PDB entry 9CL1 | electron microscopy, 2.89 A resolution | chains Ac and Cb of the 9 polymer chains in the assembly

Chain Ac:
Molecule: Particulate methane monooxygenase alpha subunit
From: Methylococcus capsulatus str. Bath
UniProt: G1UBD1 (PMOB_METCA); numbering as in UniProt (aligned over 33-414)
Chain sequence (382 residues; row label = number of the first residue in the row):
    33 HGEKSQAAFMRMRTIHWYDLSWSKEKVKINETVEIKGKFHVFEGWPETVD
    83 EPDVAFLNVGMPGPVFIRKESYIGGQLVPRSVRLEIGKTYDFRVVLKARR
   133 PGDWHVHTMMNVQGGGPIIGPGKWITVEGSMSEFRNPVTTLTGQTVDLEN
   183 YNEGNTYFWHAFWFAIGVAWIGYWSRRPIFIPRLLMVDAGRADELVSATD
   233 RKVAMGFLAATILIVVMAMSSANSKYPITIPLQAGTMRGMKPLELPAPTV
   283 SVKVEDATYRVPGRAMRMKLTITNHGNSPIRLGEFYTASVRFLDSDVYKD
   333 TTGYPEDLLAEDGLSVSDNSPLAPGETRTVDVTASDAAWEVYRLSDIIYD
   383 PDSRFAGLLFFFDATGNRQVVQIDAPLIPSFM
Bound ions: Cu ion site 1: His33, His137, His139; Cu ion site 2: His48, His72, Gln404
Curated features (UniProtKB/Swiss-Prot):
  - binding site (Cu cation): His33, His48, His72, His137, His139
  - mutagenesis: His48 (H48N: Impairs activity of soluble pmoB construct), His137 (H137A: Abolishes activity of soluble pmoB construct; when associated with A-139), His139 (H139A: Abolishes activity of soluble pmoB construct; when associated with A-137)

Chain Cb:
Molecule: Particulate methane monooxygenase beta subunit
From: Methylococcus capsulatus str. Bath
Notes: EC 1.14.18.3
UniProt: Q607G3 (PMOA_METCA); residues 16-252 here correspond to UniProt positions 9-245 (UniProt number = residue number - 7)
Chain sequence (239 residues; each row starts with the number of its first residue; note: 2 numbers in that range are skipped by the numbering (no residue carries them; nothing is unmodelled there)):
    16 RSHAEAVQVSRTIDWMALFVVFFVIVGSYHIHAMLTMGDWDFWSDWKDRR
    66 LWVTVTPIVLVTFPAAVQSYLWERYRLPWGATVCVLGLLLGEWINRYFNF
   116 WGWTYFPINFVFPASLVPGAIILDTVLMLSGSYLFTAIVGAMGWGLIFYP
   166 GNWPIIAPLHVPVEYNGMLMSIADIQGYNYVRTGTPEYIRMVEKGTLRTF
   216 GKDVAPVSAFFSAFMSILIYFMWHFIGRWFSNERFLQ
   255 SS
Unresolved in the structure: 256
Construct notes: conflict Ser256 (Thr247 in Q607G3)

Chain Ac / chain Cb interface:
Residue-residue contacts (29):
  Ser37(Ac) - Thr214(Cb)
  Ser37(Ac) - Phe215(Cb)
  Gln38(Ac) - Leu212(Cb)  hydrogen bond (side chain-backbone)
  Ala39(Ac) - Thr211(Cb)
  Phe41(Ac) - Lys209(Cb)
  Met42(Ac) - Gly210(Cb)
  Met42(Ac) - Thr211(Cb)
  Met42(Ac) - Leu212(Cb)  hydrophobic
  Glu79(Ac) - Lys209(Cb)
  Thr80(Ac) - Lys209(Cb)
  Thr80(Ac) - Gly210(Cb)  hydrogen bond (side chain-backbone)
  Val81(Ac) - Leu212(Cb)  hydrophobic
  Gly147(Ac) - Leu212(Cb)
  Pro149(Ac) - Leu212(Cb)
  Ile150(Ac) - Leu212(Cb)  hydrophobic
  Tyr381(Ac) - Arg64(Cb)  hydrogen bond (backbone-side chain)
  Tyr381(Ac) - Lys217(Cb)
  Pro383(Ac) - Glu208(Cb)
  Pro383(Ac) - Lys209(Cb)
  Pro383(Ac) - Gly210(Cb)
  Ser385(Ac) - Leu184(Cb)
  Pro408(Ac) - Gly182(Cb)
  Pro408(Ac) - Met183(Cb)  hydrophobic
  Ile410(Ac) - Glu179(Cb)
  Ile410(Ac) - Gly182(Cb)
  Ile410(Ac) - Met183(Cb)
  Ile410(Ac) - Leu184(Cb)
  Pro411(Ac) - Leu184(Cb)
  Phe413(Ac) - Pro177(Cb)  hydrophobic
Also at the interface, not in a pair above, chain Ac (20 interface residues in all): Thr46, Leu409
Also at the interface, not in a pair above, chain Cb (16 interface residues in all): Arg213, Gly216

In short:
Chain Ac and chain Cb form an interface of 20 and 16 residues respectively; the contacts include 3 hydrogen
bonds. Polar pairs include Gln38(Ac)-Leu212(Cb), Thr80(Ac)-Gly210(Cb) and Tyr381(Ac)-Arg64(Cb). Curated
annotation (UniProt) lists 5 Cu cation-binding residues and 3 mutagenesis sites on chain Ac.
Chain Ac is Particulate methane monooxygenase alpha subunit and chain Cb is Particulate methane monooxygenase
beta subunit, both from Methylococcus capsulatus str. Bath; the structure, Particulate methane monooxygenase
in 0.02% DDM, was determined by electron microscopy (same publication as 9CL2, 9CL3, 9CL4, 9CL5 and 9CL6).
